Entry 9PD1 (electron microscopy, 4.50 A resolution (low resolution: residue-level contacts below are approximate; hydrogen-bond / salt-bridge calls are withheld)); this record covers chains J and H of the 14 polymer chains in the assembly.

# Chain J
Molecule: Synaptosomal-associated protein 25
Organism: Rattus norvegicus
UniProtKB: P60881 (SNP25_RAT); numbering as in UniProt (aligned over 1-206)
Chain sequence (222 residues; row label = number of the first residue in the row; numbers below 1 keep their minus sign (Met-15 is residue -15)):
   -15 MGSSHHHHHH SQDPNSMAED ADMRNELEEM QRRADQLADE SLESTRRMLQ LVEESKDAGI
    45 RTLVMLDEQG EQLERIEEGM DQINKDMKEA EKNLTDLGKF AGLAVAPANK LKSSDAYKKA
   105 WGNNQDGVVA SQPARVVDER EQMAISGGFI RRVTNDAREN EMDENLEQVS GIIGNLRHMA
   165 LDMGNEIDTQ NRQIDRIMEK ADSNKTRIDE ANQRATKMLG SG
Unresolved in the structure: -15 to 23, 84-206
Construct notes: expression tag (-15 to 0); conflict Ala85 (Cys in P60881), Ala88 (Cys in P60881), Ala90 (Cys in P60881), Ala92 (Cys in P60881)
UniProt features mapped onto this chain:
  - region: Gly111 to Val120 (Interaction with ZDHHC13 and ZDHHC17)
  - site ((Microbial infection) Cleavage): Arg180, Ile181, Gln197, Arg198
  - modified residue: Thr138 (Phosphothreonine), Ser154 (Phosphoserine), Ser187 (Phosphoserine)
  - mutagenesis: Val113 (V113A: Inhibits interaction with ZDHHC13 and ZDHHC17), Gln116 (Q116A: Inhibits interaction with ZDHHC13 and ZDHHC17), Pro117 (P117A: Inhibits interaction with ZDHHC13 and ZDHHC17)

# Chain H
Molecule: Syntaxin-1A
Organism: Rattus norvegicus
UniProtKB: P32851 (STX1A_RAT); numbering as in UniProt (aligned over 1-267)
Chain sequence (267 residues; each row starts with the number of its first residue):
     1 MKDRTQELRT AKDSDDDDDV TVTVDRDRFM DEFFEQVEEI RGFIDKIAEN VEEVKRKHSA
    61 ILASPNPDEK TKEELEELMS DIKKTANKVR SKLKSIEQSI EQEEGLNRSS ADLRIRKTQH
   121 STLSRKFVEV MSEYNATQSD YRERCKGRIQ RQLEITGRTT TSEELEDMLE SGNPAIFASG
   181 IIMDSSISKQ ALSEIETRHS EIIKLENSIR ELHDMFMDMA MLVESQGEMI DRIEYNVEHA
   241 VDYVERAVSD TKKAVKYQSK ARRKKIM
Unresolved in the structure: 1-193, 259-267
UniProt features mapped onto this chain:
  - site: Lys253, Ala254 (Microbial infection: Cleavage)
  - modified residue (Phosphoserine): Ser14, Ser64, Ser95, Ser188
  - cross-link (Glycyl lysine isopeptide (Lys-Gly)): Lys252 (interchain with G-Cter in SUMO), Lys253 (interchain with G-Cter in SUMO), Lys256 (interchain with G-Cter in SUMO)

# Interface between chain J and chain H
Contacting residue pairs - 23 pairs, chain J then chain H:
  Ser28(J) with Ile202(H)
  Arg31(J) with Glu206(H)
  Met32(J) with Ile202(H)
  Leu35(J) with Ile209(H); His213(H)
  Ala42(J) with Phe216(H)
  Gly43(J) with Phe216(H)
  Thr46(J) with Phe216(H)
  Met49(J) with Val223(H)
  Gln53(J) with Gly227(H); Ile230(H)
  Gln56(J) with Ile230(H); Glu234(H)
  Ile60(J) with Glu234(H); Val237(H)
  Gln66(J) with Val241(H)
  Ile67(J) with Val241(H)
  Met71(J) with Val244(H)
  Ala74(J) with Val248(H)
  Asn77(J) with Lys252(H)
  Leu78(J) with Lys252(H); Val255(H)
  Leu81(J) with Val255(H)
Also at the interface, not in a pair above, chain J (23 interface residues in all): Ser25, Val36, Glu38, Ser39, Glu52
Also at the interface, not in a pair above, chain H (18 interface residues in all): Leu205, Gln226, Asp231

# Overview
23 residues of chain J face 18 of chain H across their interface. From UniProt: 3 mutagenesis sites on chain
J.
Here chain J is Synaptosomal-associated protein 25 and chain H is Syntaxin-1A, both from Rattus norvegicus.
Entry 9PD1 (22bin20S complex (NSF-alphaSNAP-2:2 syntaxin-1a:SNAP-25), hydrolyzing, class 20) was determined by
electron microscopy (same publication as 9OJR, 9OJU, 9OJZ, 9OK3, 9OK5, 9OKC and 17 further entries).
